7WR5 - chains A and C of the 3 polymer chains in the assembly; structure by X-ray diffraction, 3.10 A resolution.

[Chain A]
Name: OspC3
Organism: Shigella flexneri
UniProtKB: R4X5L7 (R4X5L7_SHIFL); numbering as in UniProt (aligned over 53-474)
Sequence (430 residues; each row starts with the number of its first residue):
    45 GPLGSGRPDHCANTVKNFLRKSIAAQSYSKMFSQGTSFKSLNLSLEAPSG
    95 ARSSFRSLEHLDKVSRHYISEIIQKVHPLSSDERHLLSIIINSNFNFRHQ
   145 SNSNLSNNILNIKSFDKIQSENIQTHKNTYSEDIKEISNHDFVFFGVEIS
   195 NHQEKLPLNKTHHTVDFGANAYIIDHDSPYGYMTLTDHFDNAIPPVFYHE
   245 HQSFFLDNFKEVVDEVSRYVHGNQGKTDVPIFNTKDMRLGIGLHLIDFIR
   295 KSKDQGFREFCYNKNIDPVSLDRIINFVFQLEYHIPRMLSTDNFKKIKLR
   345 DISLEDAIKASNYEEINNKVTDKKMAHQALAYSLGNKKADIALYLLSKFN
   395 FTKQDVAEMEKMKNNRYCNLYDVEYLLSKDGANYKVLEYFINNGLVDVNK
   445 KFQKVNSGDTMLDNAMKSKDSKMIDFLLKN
Disordered / not traced: 45-50
Sequence notes: expression tag (45-52)
Ligand contacts: 5ZV ([[(2R,3R,4S,5R)-5-(3-aminocarbonylpyridin-1-yl)-4-fluoranyl-3-oxidanyl-oxolan-2-yl]methoxy-oxidanyl-phosphoryl] [(2R,3S,4R,5R)-5-(6-aminopurin-9-yl)-3,4-bis(oxidanyl)oxolan-2-yl]methyl hydrogen phosphate): R142, H143, Q144, S145, L149, N155, I156, K157, F159, I162, I167, Q168, T169, H170, K171, N172, T173, F188, F189, G190, H206, F211, D231, E326

[Chain C]
Name: Caspase-4
Organism: Homo sapiens
Notes: EC 3.4.22.57
UniProtKB: P49662 (CASP4_HUMAN); numbering as in UniProt (aligned over 102-377)
Sequence (280 residues; numbered 98 to 377; the number before each row is that of its first residue):
    98 SGRPSTDALKLCPHEEFLRLCKERAEEIYPIKERNNRTRLALIICNTEFD
   148 HLPPRNGADFDITGMKELLEGLDYSVDVEENLTARDMESALRAFATRPEH
   198 KSSDSTFLVLMSHGILEGICGTVHDEKKPDVLLYDTIFQIFNNRNCLSLK
   248 DKPKVIIVQAARGANRGELWVRDSPASLEVASSQSSENLEEDAVYKTHVE
   298 KDFIAFCSSTPHNVSWRDSTMGSIFITQLITCFQKYSWCCHLEEVFRKVQ
   348 QSFETPRAKAQMPTIERLSMTRYFYLFPGN
Disordered / not traced: 98-109, 222, 260-288, 377
Sequence notes: expression tag (98-101); engineered mutation A258 (Cys in P49662)
Curated features (UniProtKB/Swiss-Prot):
  - active site: H210
  - site: D289, A290 (Cleavage)
  - modified residue: R314 (Microbial infection: ADP-riboxanated arginine)
  - mutagenesis: R152 (R152A: Abolished ability to cleave IL18), I212 (I212D: Abolished ability to cleave IL18; when associated with D-261), A261 (A261D: Abolished ability to cleave IL18; when associated with D-212), W267 (W267L/N: Abolished interaction with Gasdermin-D (GSDMD) and ability to mediate its cleavage. Abolished binding to IL18 and ability to mediate its cleavage), R269 (R269D: Abolished binding to IL18 and ability to mediate its cleavage), D270 (D270A: Abolished autoprocessing and ability to form a heterotetramer composed of Caspase-4 subunit p10 and Caspase-4 subunit p20, preventing ability to cleave GSDMD and induce pyroptosis), D289 (D289A: Abolished autoprocessing), V291 (V291N: Abolished interaction with Gasdermin-D (GSDMD) and ability to mediate its cleavage. Strongly decreased ability to cleave IL18), K293 (K293A: Strongly decreased ability to cleave IL18), R314 (R314A: Abolished ability to cleave Gasdermin-D (GSDMD). Abolished ability to cleave IL18), I321 (I321D: Abolished ability to cleave IL18), K356 (K356D: Abolished binding to IL18 and ability to mediate its cleavage)

[Chain A / chain C interface]
Pairs across the interface (43; chain A residue first):
  Y174(A) with N153(C); V311(C), hydrophobic; R314(C)
  E176(A) with N310(C); S312(C)
  D177(A) with R314(C), salt bridge
  H207(A) with D315(C)
  T208(A) with D315(C), hydrogen bond
  D231(A) with R314(C), salt bridge
  F233(A) with S312(C)
  D234(A) with W313(C)
  P239(A) with T352(C); P353(C); R354(C)
  S261(A) with P353(C); R354(C), hydrogen bond (backbone-side chain)
  R262(A) with R354(C)
  Y263(A) with W313(C); R354(C)
  K381(A) with E145(C), salt bridge
  R410(A) with D156(C); F157(C); T160(C)
  Y411(A) with D156(C), hydrogen bond
  L414(A) with D156(C); I159(C), hydrophobic; T160(C)
  Y415(A) with D156(C), hydrogen bond; E177(C), hydrogen bond
  Y419(A) with E177(C), hydrogen bond
  K423(A) with T144(C); E145(C), salt bridge; E177(C), salt bridge; N178(C)
  V449(A) with V175(C)
  N450(A) with V175(C), hydrogen bond (backbone-backbone); E176(C); E177(C), hydrogen bond (side chain-backbone)
  S451(A) with E176(C)
  K461(A) with E177(C), hydrogen bond (side chain-backbone); N178(C), hydrogen bond (side chain-backbone); L179(C)
  K463(A) with D147(C), salt bridge
Also at the interface, not in a pair above, chain A (32 interface residues in all): N172, V209, A236, I237, F241, Y242, N413, K448
Also at the interface, not in a pair above, chain C (24 interface residues in all): H148, K163

[In short]
32 residues of chain A and 24 residues of chain C are in contact; the contacts include 10 hydrogen bonds and 6
salt bridges. Polar contacts include D177(A)-R314(C), D231(A)-R314(C) and K381(A)-E145(C). Chain A binds
compound 5ZV.
Chain A is OspC3 (Shigella flexneri) and chain C is Caspase-4 (Homo sapiens); the structure, Crystal structure
of OspC3-calmodulin-caspase-4 complex binding with 2'-aF-NAD+, was determined by X-ray diffraction, deposited
together with 7WR3, 7WR4 and 7WR6.
